Entry 9ENP (electron microscopy, 2.12 A resolution); this record covers chains A and C of the 4 polymer chains in the assembly.

[Chain A]
Protein: DNA polymerase catalytic subunit
Source organism: Human alphaherpesvirus 1 strain KOS
Notes: EC 2.7.7.7, 3.1.26.4
UniProtKB: P04293 (DPOL_HHV11); numbering as in UniProt (aligned over 1-1235)
Chain sequence (1235 residues; each row starts with the number of its first residue):
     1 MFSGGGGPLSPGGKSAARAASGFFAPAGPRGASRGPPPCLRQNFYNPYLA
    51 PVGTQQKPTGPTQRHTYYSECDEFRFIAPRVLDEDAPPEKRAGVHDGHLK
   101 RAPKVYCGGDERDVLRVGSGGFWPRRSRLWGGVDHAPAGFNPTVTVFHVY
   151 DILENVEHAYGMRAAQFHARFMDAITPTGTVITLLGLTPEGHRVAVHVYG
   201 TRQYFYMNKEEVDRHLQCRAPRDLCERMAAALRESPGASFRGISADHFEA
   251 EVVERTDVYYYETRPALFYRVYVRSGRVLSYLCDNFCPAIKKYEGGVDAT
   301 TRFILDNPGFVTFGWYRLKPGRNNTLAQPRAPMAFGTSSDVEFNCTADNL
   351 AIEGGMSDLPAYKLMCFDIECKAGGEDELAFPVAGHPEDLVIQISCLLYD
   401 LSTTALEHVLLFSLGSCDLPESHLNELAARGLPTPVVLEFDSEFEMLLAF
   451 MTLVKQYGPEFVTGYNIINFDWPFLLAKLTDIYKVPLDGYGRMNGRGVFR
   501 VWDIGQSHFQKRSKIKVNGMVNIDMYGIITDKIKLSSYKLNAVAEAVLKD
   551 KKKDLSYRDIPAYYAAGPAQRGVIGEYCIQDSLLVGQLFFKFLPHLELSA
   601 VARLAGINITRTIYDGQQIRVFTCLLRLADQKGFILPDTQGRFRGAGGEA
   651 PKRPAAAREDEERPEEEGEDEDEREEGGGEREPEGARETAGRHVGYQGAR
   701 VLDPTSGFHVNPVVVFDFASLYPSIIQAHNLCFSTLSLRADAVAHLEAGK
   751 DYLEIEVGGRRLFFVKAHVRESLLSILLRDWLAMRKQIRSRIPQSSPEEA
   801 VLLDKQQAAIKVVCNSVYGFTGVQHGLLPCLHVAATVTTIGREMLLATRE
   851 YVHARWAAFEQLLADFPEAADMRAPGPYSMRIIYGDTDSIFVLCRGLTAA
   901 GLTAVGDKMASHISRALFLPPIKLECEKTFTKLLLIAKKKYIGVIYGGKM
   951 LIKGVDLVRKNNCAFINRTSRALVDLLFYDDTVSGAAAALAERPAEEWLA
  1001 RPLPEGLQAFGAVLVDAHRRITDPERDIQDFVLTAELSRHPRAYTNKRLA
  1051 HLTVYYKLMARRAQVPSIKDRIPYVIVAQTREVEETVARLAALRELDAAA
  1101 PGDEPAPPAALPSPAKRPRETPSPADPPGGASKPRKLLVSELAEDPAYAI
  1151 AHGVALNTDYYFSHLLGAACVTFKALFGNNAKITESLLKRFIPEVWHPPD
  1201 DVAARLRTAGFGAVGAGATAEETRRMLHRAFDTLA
Disordered / not traced: 1-58, 505-511, 640-699, 1095-1132
Differences from the reference sequence: variant Arg330 (Ala in P04293)
Curated features (UniProtKB/Swiss-Prot):
  - natural variant: Ser33 (S33G: In strain: Nonneuroinvasive mutant HF10), Ala102 (A102T: In strain: Nonneuroinvasive mutant HF10), Arg330 (A330R: In strain: Nonneuroinvasive mutant HF10 and 17 syn+; this construct carries the variant), Ala646 (A646T: In strain: Nonneuroinvasive mutant HF10), Leu802 (L802F: In strain: Nonneuroinvasive mutant HF10), Val905 (V905M: In strain: Nonneuroinvasive mutant HF10), Ala1203 (A1203T: In strain: Nonneuroinvasive mutant HF10), Thr1208 to Ala1209 (sequence variant, change not given here; In strain: Nonneuroinvasive mutant HF10)
Bound ions: Ca2+ site 1: Asp368, Ile369, Glu370; Ca2+ site 2: Asp368, Tyr465, Asp471
From the paper describing this entry:
  - conformationally variable residues (side-chain flip): Tyr577
  - binding site for the 46-nt DNA strand (chain C): Phe381, Tyr557
  - specificity-determining residues: Tyr722 (proposed by the authors, not directly observed)
  - mutagenesis - Y577F, Y577H, W781V (11-fold): decreased catalytic activity (citing earlier work)
  - catalytic residues: Tyr577 (proposed by the authors, not directly observed)

[Chain C]
Molecule: 46-nt DNA strand
Sequence (46 nucleotides; numbered -22 to 23; the number before each row is that of its first residue; numbers below 1 keep their minus sign (DG-22 is residue -22)):
   -22 GCCACTACGACACCTTGATCGCCTCGCAGCCGTCCAACCAACTCXX
Disordered / not traced: -22 to -3
Modified residues: AS (2-deoxy-adenosine -5'-thio-monophosphate) at position 22; AS (2-deoxy-adenosine -5'-thio-monophosphate) at position 23

[Chain A / chain C interface]
Pairs across the interface (30; chain A residue first):
  Glu370(A) with AS_23(C), sugar contact
  Cys371(A) with AS_23(C), hydrogen bond to the phosphate
  Ala380(A) with AS_23(C), base contact
  Phe381(A) with AS_22(C), base contact; AS_23(C), base contact
  Pro382(A) with AS_23(C), base contact
  Tyr465(A) with AS_23(C), base contact
  Asn466(A) with AS_22(C), sugar contact; AS_23(C), base contact
  Phe470(A) with AS_23(C), sugar contact
  Asp471(A) with AS_23(C), base contact
  Tyr526(A) with AS_22(C), base contact
  Tyr538(A) with AS_22(C), phosphate contact
  Lys539(A) with DC21(C), salt bridge to the phosphate; AS_22(C), phosphate contact
  Tyr557(A) with AS_23(C), base contact
  Thr1034(A) with DT20(C), phosphate contact
  Ala1035(A) with DT20(C), phosphate contact
  Glu1036(A) with DC19(C), sugar contact; DT20(C), hydrogen bond to the phosphate
  Ser1038(A) with DC19(C), hydrogen bond to the phosphate
  Arg1039(A) with DA18(C), salt bridge to the phosphate
  Tyr1044(A) with DA18(C), phosphate contact; DC19(C), hydrogen bond to the phosphate
  Thr1045(A) with DA17(C), phosphate contact; DA18(C), hydrogen bond to the phosphate
  Asn1046(A) with DA17(C), hydrogen bond to the sugar
  Leu1049(A) with DA18(C), sugar contact
  Arg1071(A) with DT20(C), salt bridge to the phosphate
  Lys1182(A) with DC12(C), salt bridge to the phosphate
Also at the interface, not in a pair above, chain A (30 interface residues in all): Asp368, Ile369, Leu379, Ser537, Leu1037, His1051

[Overview]
The interface between chain A and chain C involves 30 residues on one side and 8 on the other, with 6 hydrogen
bonds and 4 salt bridges. Among the polar pairs are Asn1046(A)-DA17(C), Cys371(A)-AS_23(C) and
Glu1036(A)-DT20(C). The paper reports the catalytic residue Tyr577(A); Y577F, Y577H and W781V of chain A
reduce catalytic activity.
Here chain A is DNA polymerase catalytic subunit (Human alphaherpesvirus 1 strain KOS) and chain C is a 46-nt
DNA strand. Entry 9ENP (HSV-1 DNA polymerase-processivity factor complex in exonuclease state with 1-bp DNA
mismatch) was determined by electron microscopy, deposited together with 8OJ6, 8OJ7, 8OJA and 8OJD.
